5TLY - chains A and B of the 4 polymer chains in the assembly; structure by X-ray diffraction, 2.14 A resolution.

== Chain A (and B) ==
Molecule: Estrogen receptor
Source organism: Homo sapiens
Notes: fragment: ligand-binding domain; chain B of this document is another copy of the same molecule, construct and numbering; everything in this record applies to it too
Reference sequence: P03372 (ESR1_HUMAN), isoform P03372-3; residues 298-554 here correspond to UniProt positions 125-381 (UniProt number = residue number - 173)
Sequence (257 residues; numbered 298 to 554; the number before each row is that of its first residue):
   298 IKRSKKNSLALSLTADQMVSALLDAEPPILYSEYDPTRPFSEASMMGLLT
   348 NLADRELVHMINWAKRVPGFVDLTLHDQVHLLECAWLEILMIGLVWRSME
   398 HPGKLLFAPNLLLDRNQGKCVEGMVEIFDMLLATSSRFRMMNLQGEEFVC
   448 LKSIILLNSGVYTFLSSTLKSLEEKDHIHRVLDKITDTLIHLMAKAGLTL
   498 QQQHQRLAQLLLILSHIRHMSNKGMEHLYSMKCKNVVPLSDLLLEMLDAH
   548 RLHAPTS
Unresolved in the structure: 298-304, 331-333, 461-469, 550-554 (chain B: 298-304, 462-466, 533-535, 549-554)
Sequence notes: engineered mutation Ser537 (Tyr364 in P03372)
Small-molecule neighbours: 7ER (3,4-bis(2-fluoro-4-hydroxyphenyl)-1H-1lambda~6~-thiophene-1,1-dione): Met343, Leu346, Thr347, Ala350, Glu353, Trp383, Leu384, Leu387, Met388, Leu391, Arg394, Phe404, Met421, Ile424, Phe425, Leu428, Leu525, Leu536, Leu540

== How chain A and chain B interact ==
Pairs across the interface - 53 pairs, chain A then chain B:
  Ala430(A) with Tyr459(B)
  Arg434(A) with Tyr459(B), hydrogen bond; His476(B)
  Ile451(A) with Leu509(B), hydrophobic
  Asn455(A) with Leu509(B); His513(B), hydrogen bond (backbone-side chain)
  Ser456(A) with His513(B)
  Val458(A) with His513(B)
  Tyr459(A) with Ala430(B); Arg434(B), hydrogen bond; Ile510(B); His513(B)
  His476(A) with Arg434(B)
  Asp480(A) with Gln502(B); Gln506(B), hydrogen bond
  Thr483(A) with His501(B); Ala505(B)
  Asp484(A) with Gln498(B), hydrogen bond; Gln502(B), hydrogen bond
  Ile487(A) with His501(B)
  Leu497(A) with Leu497(B), hydrophobic
  Gln498(A) with Asp484(B), hydrogen bond
  His501(A) with Thr483(B); Asp484(B), salt bridge; Ile487(B); His501(B); Leu504(B)
  Gln502(A) with Asp480(B); Thr483(B); Asp484(B), hydrogen bond
  Leu504(A) with His501(B)
  Ala505(A) with Thr483(B); Leu508(B), hydrophobic
  Gln506(A) with Asp480(B), hydrogen bond
  Leu508(A) with Ala505(B), hydrophobic
  Leu509(A) with Ile451(B), hydrophobic; Asn455(B), hydrogen bond (backbone-side chain); Leu511(B), hydrophobic
  Leu511(A) with Leu509(B), hydrophobic
  Ser512(A) with Arg515(B), hydrogen bond
  His513(A) with Asn455(B), hydrogen bond; Ser456(B); Tyr459(B); Arg515(B), hydrogen bond
  Arg515(A) with Ser512(B), hydrogen bond; His513(B), hydrogen bond; His516(B)
  His516(A) with Arg515(B); Asn519(B), hydrogen bond
  Asn519(A) with His516(B), hydrogen bond; Asn519(B), hydrogen bond
  Lys520(A) with His547(B), hydrogen bond (side chain-backbone)
  His547(A) with Lys520(B)
Also at the interface, not in a pair above, chain A (34 interface residues in all): Thr460, Leu479, Gln500, Ile510, Glu523
Also at the interface, not in a pair above, chain B (33 interface residues in all): Met427, Val458, Leu479, Glu523

== In short ==
Chain A and chain B form an interface of 34 and 33 residues respectively, with 19 hydrogen bonds and 1 salt
bridge. Polar contacts include His501(A)-Asp484(B), Arg434(A)-Tyr459(B) and Asn455(A)-His513(B). Ligands of
chain A: compound 7ER.
Both chains are Estrogen receptor (Homo sapiens). Entry 5TLY (Crystal Structure of the ER-alpha Ligand-binding
Domain (Y537S) in Complex with 3,4-bis(2-fluoro-4-hydroxyphenyl)thiophene 1,1-dioxide) was determined by X-ray
diffraction together with 5KR9, 5KRA, 5KRC, 5KRF, 5KRH, 5KRI and 43 further entries from the same study.
